PDB entry 8OW0 | electron microscopy, 3.40 A resolution | chains D and A of the 25 polymer chains in the assembly

Chain D:
Molecule: C0n3 DNA
Sequence (153 nucleotides; numbered 1 to 153; the number before each row is that of its first residue):
     1 ATAAGTCACATGGTGCCGAGGCCGCTCAATTGGTCGTAGACAGCTCTAGC
    51 ACCGCTTAAACGCACGTACGCGCTGTCCCCCGCGTTTTAATATTAGTGTA
   101 TTTGATTTCCGAAAGTTAAAAAAGAAATAGTAAGAAATATATATTTCATT
   151 GAA
Not modelled in the structure: 122-153

Chain A:
Name: Centromere-binding protein 1
Source organism: Saccharomyces cerevisiae
UniProt: P17106 (CBF1_YEAST); residue numbers follow UniProt; this construct covers 1-351
Sequence (351 residues; row label = number of the first residue in the row):
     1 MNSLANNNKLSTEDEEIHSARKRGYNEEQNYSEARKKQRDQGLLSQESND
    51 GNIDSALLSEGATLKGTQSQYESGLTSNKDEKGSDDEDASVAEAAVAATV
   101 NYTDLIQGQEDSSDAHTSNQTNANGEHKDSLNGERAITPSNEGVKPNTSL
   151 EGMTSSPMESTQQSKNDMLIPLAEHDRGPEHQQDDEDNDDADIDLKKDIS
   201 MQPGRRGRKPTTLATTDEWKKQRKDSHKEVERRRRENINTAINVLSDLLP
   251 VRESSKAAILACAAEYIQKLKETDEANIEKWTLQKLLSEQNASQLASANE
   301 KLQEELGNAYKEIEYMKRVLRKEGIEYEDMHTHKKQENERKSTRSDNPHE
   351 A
Not modelled in the structure: 1-220, 322-351
UniProt features mapped onto this chain:
  - modified residue: Met1 (N-acetylmethionine), Ser45 (Phosphoserine), Ser48 (Phosphoserine), Ser84 (Phosphoserine), Thr138 (Phosphothreonine)
From the paper describing this entry:
  - mutagenesis - L283E/L287W: decreased growth in response to benomyl
  - mutagenesis - K224S/K228S/R234S/R235S/K256S: decreased growth

How chain D and chain A interact:
Residue-residue contacts - 15 pairs, chain D then chain A:
  DC7(D) - Ser254(A)  phosphate contact
  DC7(D) - Ser255(A)  phosphate contact
  DC7(D) - Lys256(A)  salt bridge to the phosphate
  DA8(D) - Arg235(A)  sugar contact
  DA8(D) - Lys256(A)  salt bridge to the phosphate
  DC9(D) - Arg232(A)  salt bridge to the phosphate
  DC9(D) - Arg235(A)  salt bridge to the phosphate
  DA10(D) - Lys228(A)  salt bridge to the phosphate
  DA10(D) - Arg232(A)  salt bridge to the phosphate
  DA10(D) - Arg235(A)  base contact
  DT11(D) - His227(A)  base contact
  DT11(D) - Lys228(A)  base contact
  DT11(D) - Glu231(A)  base contact
  DG12(D) - His227(A)  hydrogen bond to the base
  DG13(D) - His227(A)  hydrogen bond to the base
Also at the interface, not in a pair above, chain A (9 interface residues in all): Asn239

Overview:
7 residues of chain D face 9 of chain A across their interface, with 2 hydrogen bonds and 6 salt bridges.
Polar contacts include DG12(D)-His227(A), DG13(D)-His227(A) and DC7(D)-Lys256(A). The paper reports that
L283E/L287W of chain A reduce growth in response to benomyl; K224S/K228S/R234S/R235S/K256S of chain A reduce
growth.
Chain D is C0n3 DNA and chain A is Centromere-binding protein 1 (Saccharomyces cerevisiae); the structure,
Cryo-EM structure of CBF1-CCAN bound topologically to a centromeric CENP-A nucleosome, was determined by
electron microscopy (same publication as 8OVW, 8OVX and 8OW1).
